Entry 8G00 (electron microscopy, 3.40 A resolution); this record covers chains I and K of the 8 polymer chains in the assembly.

[Chain I]
Protein: DNA-directed RNA polymerase subunit beta
Organism: Escherichia coli
Notes: EC 2.7.7.6
Reference sequence: P0A8V2 (RPOB_ECOLI); residue numbers follow UniProt; this construct covers 1-1342
Amino-acid sequence (1342 residues; row label = number of the first residue in the row):
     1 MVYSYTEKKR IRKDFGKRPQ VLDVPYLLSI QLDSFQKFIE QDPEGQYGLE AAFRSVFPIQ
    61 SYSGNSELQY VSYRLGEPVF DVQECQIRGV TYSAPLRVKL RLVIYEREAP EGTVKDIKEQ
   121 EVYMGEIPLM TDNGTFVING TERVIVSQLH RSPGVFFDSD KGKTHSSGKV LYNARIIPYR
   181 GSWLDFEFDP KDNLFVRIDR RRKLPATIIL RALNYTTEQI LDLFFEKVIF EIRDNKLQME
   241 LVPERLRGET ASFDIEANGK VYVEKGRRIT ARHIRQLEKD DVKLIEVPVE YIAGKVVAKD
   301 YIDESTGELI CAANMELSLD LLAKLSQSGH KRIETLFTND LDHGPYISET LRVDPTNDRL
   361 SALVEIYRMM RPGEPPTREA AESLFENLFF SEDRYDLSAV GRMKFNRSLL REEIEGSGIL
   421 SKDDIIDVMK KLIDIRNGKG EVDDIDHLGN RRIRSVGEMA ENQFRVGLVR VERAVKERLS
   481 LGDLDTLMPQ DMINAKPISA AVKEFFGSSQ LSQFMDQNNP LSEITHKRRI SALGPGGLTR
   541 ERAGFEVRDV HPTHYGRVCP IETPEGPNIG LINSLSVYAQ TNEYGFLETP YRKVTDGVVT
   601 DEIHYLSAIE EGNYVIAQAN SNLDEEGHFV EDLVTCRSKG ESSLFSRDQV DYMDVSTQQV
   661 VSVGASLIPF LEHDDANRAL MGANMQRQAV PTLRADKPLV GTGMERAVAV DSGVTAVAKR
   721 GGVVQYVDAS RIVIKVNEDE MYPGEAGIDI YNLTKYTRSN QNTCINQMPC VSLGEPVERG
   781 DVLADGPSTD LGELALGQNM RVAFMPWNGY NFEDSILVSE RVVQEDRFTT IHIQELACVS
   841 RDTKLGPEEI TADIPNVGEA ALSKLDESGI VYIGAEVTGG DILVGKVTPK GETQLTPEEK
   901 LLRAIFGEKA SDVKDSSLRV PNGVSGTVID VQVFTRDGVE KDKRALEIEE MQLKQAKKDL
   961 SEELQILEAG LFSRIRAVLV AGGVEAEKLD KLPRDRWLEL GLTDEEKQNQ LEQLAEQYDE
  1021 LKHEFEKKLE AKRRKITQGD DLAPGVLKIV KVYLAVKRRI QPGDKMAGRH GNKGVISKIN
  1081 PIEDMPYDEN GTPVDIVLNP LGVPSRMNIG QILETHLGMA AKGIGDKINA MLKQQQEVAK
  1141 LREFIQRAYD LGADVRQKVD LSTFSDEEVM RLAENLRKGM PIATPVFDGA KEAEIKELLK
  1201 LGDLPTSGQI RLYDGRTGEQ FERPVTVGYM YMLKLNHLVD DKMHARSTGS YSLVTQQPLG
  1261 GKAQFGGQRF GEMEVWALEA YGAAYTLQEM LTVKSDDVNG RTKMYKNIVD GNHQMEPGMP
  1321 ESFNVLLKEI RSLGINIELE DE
Not modelled in the structure: 1, 891-914, 1342

[Chain K]
Protein: DNA-directed RNA polymerase subunit omega
Organism: Escherichia coli
Notes: EC 2.7.7.6
Reference sequence: P0A800 (RPOZ_ECOLI); residues 1-91 here = UniProt positions 1-91
Amino-acid sequence (91 residues; row label = number of the first residue in the row):
     1 MARVTVQDAV EKIGNRFDLV LVAARRARQM QVGGKDPLVP EENDKTTVIA LREIEEGLIN
    61 NQILDVRERQ EQQEQEAAEL QAVTAIAEGR R
Not modelled in the structure: 1, 81-91

[How chain I and chain K interact]
Pairs across the interface (9; chain I residue first):
  Gly-1282(I) with Phe-17(K)
  Tyr-1285(I) with Leu-21(K)
  Gly-1311(I) with Gln-31(K)
  Asn-1312(I) with Arg-28(K), hydrogen bond; Gln-31(K); Val-32(K)
  His-1313(I) with Arg-28(K), hydrogen bond (backbone-side chain); Gln-31(K)
  Gln-1314(I) with Arg-28(K), hydrogen bond

[Overview]
6 residues of chain I face 5 of chain K across their interface, with 3 hydrogen bonds. Among the polar pairs
are Asn-1312(I)/Arg-28(K), His-1313(I)/Arg-28(K) and Gln-1314(I)/Arg-28(K).
Here chain I is DNA-directed RNA polymerase subunit beta and chain K is DNA-directed RNA polymerase subunit
omega, both from Escherichia coli. Entry 8G00 (Cryo-EM structure of 3DVA component 0 of Escherichia coli
que-PEC (paused elongation complex) RNA Polymerase minus ...) was determined by electron microscopy, deposited
together with 8F3C, 8G1S, 8G2W, 8G4W, 8G7E and 8G8Z.
